PDB entry 7UIW | electron microscopy, 3.33 A resolution | chains C and S of the 14 polymer chains in the assembly

Chain C:
Protein: ATP-dependent Clp protease ATP-binding subunit ClpA
Organism: Escherichia coli
UniProt: A0A836NDF2 (A0A836NDF2_ECOLX); residues 1-758 here = UniProt positions 1-758
Sequence (758 residues; each row starts with the number of its first residue):
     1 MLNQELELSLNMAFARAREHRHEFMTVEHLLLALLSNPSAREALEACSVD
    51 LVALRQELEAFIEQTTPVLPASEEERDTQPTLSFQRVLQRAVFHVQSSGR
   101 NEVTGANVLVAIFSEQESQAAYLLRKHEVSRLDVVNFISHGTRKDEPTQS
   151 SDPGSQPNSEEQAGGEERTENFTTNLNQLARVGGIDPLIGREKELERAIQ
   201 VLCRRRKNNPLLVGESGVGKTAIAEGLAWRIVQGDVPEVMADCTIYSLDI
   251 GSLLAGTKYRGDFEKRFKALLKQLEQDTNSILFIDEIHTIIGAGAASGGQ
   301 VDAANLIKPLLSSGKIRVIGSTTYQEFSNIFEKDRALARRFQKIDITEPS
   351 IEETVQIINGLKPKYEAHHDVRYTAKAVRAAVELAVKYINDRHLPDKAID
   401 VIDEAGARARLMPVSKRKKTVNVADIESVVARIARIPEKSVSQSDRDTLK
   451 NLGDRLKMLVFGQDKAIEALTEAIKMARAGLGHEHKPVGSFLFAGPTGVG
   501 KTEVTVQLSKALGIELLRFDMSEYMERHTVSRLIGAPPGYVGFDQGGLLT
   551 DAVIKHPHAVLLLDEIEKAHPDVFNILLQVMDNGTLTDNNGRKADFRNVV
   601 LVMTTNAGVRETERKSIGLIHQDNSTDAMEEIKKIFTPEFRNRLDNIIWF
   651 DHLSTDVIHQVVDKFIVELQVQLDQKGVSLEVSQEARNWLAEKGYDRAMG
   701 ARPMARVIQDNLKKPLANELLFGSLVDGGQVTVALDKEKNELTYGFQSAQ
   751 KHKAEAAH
Not modelled in the structure: 1-168, 750-758
Differences from the reference sequence: conflict T169 (Met in A0A836NDF2)
Bound ions: Mg2+ site 1: T221 (together with ATP-gamma-S); Mg2+ site 2: T502 (together with ATP-gamma-S)
Ligand contacts:
  - ATP-gamma-S (AGS; phosphothiophosphoric acid-adenylate ester), molecule 1: D186, P187, L188, I189, R191, S216, G217, V218, G219, K220, T221, A222, E286, S321, T323, I357, L361, Y365, P395, I399
  - ATP-gamma-S (AGS), molecule 2: A336, R339, R340
  - ATP-gamma-S (AGS), molecule 3: L459, V460, F461, Q463, P496, T497, G498, V499, G500, K501, T502, E503, E565, N606, L653, V661, K664, F665, A701, R702
  - ATP-gamma-S (AGS), molecule 4: D582, E639, R643

Chain S:
Protein: ATP-dependent Clp protease adapter protein ClpS
Organism: Escherichia coli
UniProt: A0A1X3JJM5 (A0A1X3JJM5_ECOLX); numbering as in UniProt (aligned over 1-106)
Sequence (106 residues; each row starts with the number of its first residue):
     1 MGKTNDWLDFDQLAEEKVRDALKPPSMYKVILVNDDYTPMEFVIDVLQKF
    51 FSYDVERATQLMLAVHYQGKAICGVFTAEVAETKVAMVNKYARENEHPLL
   101 CTLEKA
Not modelled in the structure: 1, 27-106

How chain C and chain S interact:
Contacting residue pairs - 19 pairs, chain C then chain S:
  K258(C) with A21(S); L22(S), hydrogen bond (backbone-backbone)
  Y259(C) with L22(S); P24(S)
  R260(C) with L22(S), hydrogen bond (backbone-backbone)
  G294(C) with R19(S)
  A295(C) with R19(S), hydrogen bond (backbone-side chain)
  A296(C) with V18(S); R19(S), hydrogen bond (backbone-backbone)
  S297(C) with V18(S); R19(S)
  H528(C) with N5(S)
  G539(C) with D9(S); F10(S)
  Y540(C) with W7(S); L8(S); D9(S); F10(S)
  V541(C) with F10(S)
Interface residues without a listed pair, chain C (12 interface residues in all): A293
Interface residues without a listed pair, chain S (11 interface residues in all): D20

In short:
Chain C and chain S form an interface of 12 and 11 residues respectively; the contacts include 4 hydrogen
bonds. Among the polar pairs are A295(C)-R19(S), K258(C)-L22(S) and R260(C)-L22(S). Chain C binds 4 copies of
ATP-gamma-S.
Chain C is ATP-dependent Clp protease ATP-binding subunit ClpA and chain S is ATP-dependent Clp protease
adapter protein ClpS, both from Escherichia coli; the structure, ClpAP complex bound to ClpS N-terminal
extension, class IIb, was determined by electron microscopy (same publication as 7UIV, 7UIX, 7UIZ, 7UJ0 and
7UIY).
